Entry 5TWO (X-ray diffraction, 1.93 A resolution); this record covers chains A and B.

Chain A:
Protein: Peroxisome proliferator-activated receptor gamma
From: Homo sapiens
Notes: fragment: lignad binding domain
UniProtKB: P37231 (PPARG_HUMAN); residues 206-477 here correspond to UniProt positions 234-505 (UniProt number = residue number + 28)
Sequence (272 residues; each row starts with the number of its first residue):
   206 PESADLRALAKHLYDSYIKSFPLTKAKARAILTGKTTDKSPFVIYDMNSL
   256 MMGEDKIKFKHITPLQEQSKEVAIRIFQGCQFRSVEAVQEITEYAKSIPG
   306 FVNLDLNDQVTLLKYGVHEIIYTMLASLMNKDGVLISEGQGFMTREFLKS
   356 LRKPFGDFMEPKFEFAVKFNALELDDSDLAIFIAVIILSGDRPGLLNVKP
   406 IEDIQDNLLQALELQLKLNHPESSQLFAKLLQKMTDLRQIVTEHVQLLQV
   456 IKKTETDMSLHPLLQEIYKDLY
Unresolved in the structure: 206, 477
Residues lining bound ligands: 7MV (N-benzyl-1-[(4-chloro-3-fluorophenyl)methyl]-1H-indole-5-carboxamide): Ile262, Ile281, Phe282, Gly284, Cys285, Gln286, Arg288, Ser289, His323, Ile326, Tyr327, Leu330, Val339, Ile341, Met348, Phe363, Met364, Lys367, His449, Leu465, Leu469, Tyr473
UniProt features mapped onto this chain:
  - motif: Pro467 to Asp475 (9aaTAD)
  - binding site (rosiglitazone): Gln286 to Ser289, His323, His449, Tyr473
  - cross-link: Lys224 (Glycyl lysine isopeptide (Lys-Gly) (interchain with G-Cter in ubiquitin))
What the authors report for this chain:
  - binding site for 7MV: Arg288, Ser289, Ile326, Tyr327, Lys367, Tyr473
  - conformationally variable residues (side-chain flip): Ser289, His323, His449, Tyr473
  - contacts within the chain: His323-Tyr473 (hydrogen bond), His449-Tyr473 (hydrogen bond)

Chain B:
Protein: Pro-ser-leu-leu-lys-lys-leu-leu-leu-ala-pro
Sequence (15 residues; numbered 138 to 152; the number before each row is that of its first residue):
   138 AEEPSLLKKLLLAPA
Unresolved in the structure: 138-140, 152

How chain A and chain B interact:
Contacting residue pairs - 20 pairs, chain A then chain B:
  Val293(A) - Leu144(B)  hydrophobic
  Thr297(A) - Leu148(B)
  Lys301(A) - Leu147(B)  hydrogen bond (side chain-backbone)
  Lys301(A) - Leu148(B)  hydrogen bond (side chain-backbone)
  Lys301(A) - Ala150(B)  hydrogen bond (side chain-backbone)
  Phe306(A) - Leu148(B)  hydrophobic
  Leu311(A) - Lys145(B)
  Leu311(A) - Leu148(B)  hydrophobic
  Asn312(A) - Lys145(B)  hydrogen bond
  Gln314(A) - Leu148(B)
  Val315(A) - Leu144(B)
  Val315(A) - Leu148(B)  hydrophobic
  Leu318(A) - Leu148(B)  hydrophobic
  Pro467(A) - Leu143(B)  hydrophobic
  Leu468(A) - Leu143(B)
  Leu468(A) - Leu144(B)  hydrophobic
  Leu468(A) - Leu147(B)  hydrophobic
  Glu471(A) - Ser142(B)  hydrogen bond
  Glu471(A) - Leu143(B)  hydrogen bond (side chain-backbone)
  Glu471(A) - Leu144(B)  hydrogen bond (side chain-backbone)
Other interface residues (no listed pair), chain A (16 interface residues in all): Gln294, Glu298, Lys319, Ile472
Other interface residues (no listed pair), chain B (8 interface residues in all): Leu149

Summary:
Chain A and chain B form an interface of 16 and 8 residues respectively, with 7 hydrogen bonds. Polar contacts
include Lys301(A)-Leu147(B), Lys301(A)-Leu148(B) and Lys301(A)-Ala150(B). Ligands of chain A: compound 7MV.
From the paper: a binding site for 7MV at Arg288(A), Ser289(A) and Ile326(A) among others; conformational
variability at Ser289(A), His323(A) and His449(A) among others.
Here chain A is Peroxisome proliferator-activated receptor gamma (Homo sapiens) and chain B is
Pro-ser-leu-leu-lys-lys-leu-leu-leu-ala-pro. Entry 5TWO (Peroxisome proliferator-activated receptor gamma
ligand binding domain in complex with a novel selectively PPAR gamma-modulating ligand ...) was determined by
X-ray diffraction.
